Entry 9C4D (electron microscopy, 4.17 A resolution (low resolution: residue-level contacts below are approximate; hydrogen-bond / salt-bridge calls are withheld)); this record covers chains B and H of the 10 polymer chains in the assembly.

# Chain B
Molecule: 77-nt DNA strand
Sequence (77 nucleotides; numbered -79 to -3; the number before each row is that of its first residue; numbers below 1 keep their minus sign (DA-79 is residue -79)):
   -79 AGTGGGTCTATAGCAACGTTGTTTCCTGTTTACTAATAAATAAGGTGACA
   -29 GAAAAAAAGTTGGAGCTATGCTAAAAA

# Chain H
Molecule: HTH-type transcriptional regulator MntR
Organism: Bacillus subtilis
Reference sequence: P54512 (MNTR_BACSU); residue numbers follow UniProt; this construct covers 1-142
Sequence (142 residues; each row starts with the number of its first residue):
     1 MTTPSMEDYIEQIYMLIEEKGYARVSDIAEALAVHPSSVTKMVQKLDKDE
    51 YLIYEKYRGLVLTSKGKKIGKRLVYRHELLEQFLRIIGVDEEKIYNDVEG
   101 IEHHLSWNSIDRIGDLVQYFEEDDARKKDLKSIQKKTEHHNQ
Not modelled in the structure: 1-2
Metal / ion sites: Mn2+ site 1: Asp8, Glu99, Glu102, His103; Mn2+ site 2: Glu11, His77, Glu102
Curated features (UniProtKB/Swiss-Prot):
  - binding site (Cd(2+)): Asp8, Glu11, His77, Glu99, Glu102, His103
  - binding site (Mn(2+)): Asp8, Glu11, His77, Glu99, Glu102, His103
  - mutagenesis: Asp8 (D8M: Binds only one manganese ion, in a pseudo-hexacoordinate geometry), Glu11 (E11K: Retains selectivity for activation by Mn(2+) and Cd(2+) over Co(2+) and Fe(2+). Can bind Mn(2+) in the C site, despite alteration to the A site, and adopt active DNA-binding conformations ...), His77 (H77A: Retains selectivity for activation by Mn(2+) and Cd(2+) over Co(2+) and Fe(2+). Can bind Mn(2+) in the C site, despite alteration to the A site, and adopt active DNA-binding conformations ...)
Reported in the primary citation:
  - mutagenesis - Y22A: abolished binding to P84
  - mutagenesis - Y22A, D27A: unchanged binding to C84
  - mutagenesis - Y22A, D27A: unchanged binding to H26
  - mutagenesis - D27A: increased binding to P84

# Chain B / chain H interface
Contacting residue pairs (10; chain B residue first):
  DG-59(B) - Arg24(H)
  DG-59(B) - Ser26(H)
  DG-59(B) - Lys56(H)
  DT-58(B) - Thr40(H)
  DT-58(B) - Tyr54(H)
  DT-58(B) - Lys56(H)
  DT-58(B) - Tyr57(H)
  DT-57(B) - Ser37(H)
  DT-57(B) - Gln44(H)
  DT-57(B) - Lys56(H)
Other interface residues (no listed pair), chain B (5 interface residues in all): DT-60, DT-56
Other interface residues (no listed pair), chain H (11 interface residues in all): Val25, Pro36, Lys41

# Overview
The interface between chain B and chain H involves 5 residues on one side and 11 on the other. From UniProt: 6
Cd2+-binding residues, 6 Mn2+-binding residues and 3 mutagenesis sites on chain H. From the paper: Y22A of
chain H abolishes binding to P84; D27A of chain H increases binding to P84.
Chain B is a 77-nt DNA strand and chain H is HTH-type transcriptional regulator MntR (Bacillus subtilis); the
structure, The structure of 4 MntR homodimers bound to the promoter sequence of mnep, was determined by
electron microscopy (same publication as 9C4C).
